PDB entry 5XXP | X-ray diffraction, 2.55 A resolution | chains A and E of the 4 polymer chains in the assembly

# Chain A
Molecule: LysR-type regulatory protein
Source organism: Cupriavidus necator
UniProtKB: Q9WXC7 (Q9WXC7_CUPNE); residues 1-87 here = UniProt positions 1-87
Amino-acid sequence (101 residues; numbered 1 to 101; the number before each row is that of its first residue):
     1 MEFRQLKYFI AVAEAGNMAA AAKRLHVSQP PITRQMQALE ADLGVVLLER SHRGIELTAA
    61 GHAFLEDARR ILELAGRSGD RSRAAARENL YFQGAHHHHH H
Disordered / not traced: 88-101
Sequence notes: expression tag (88-101)
What the authors report for this chain:
  - self-association interface (contacts with another copy of this molecule); pairs are residue here / residue on that copy: Phe3-Phe3
  - binding site for the 25-nt DNA strand (chain E): Asn17, Ser28, Pro30, Thr33, Arg34, Arg50, His52
  - specificity-determining residues: Thr33, Arg34
  - mutagenesis - T33A: abolished binding to the 25-nt DNA strand (chain E)
  - mutagenesis - T33S: decreased binding to the 25-nt DNA strand (chain E)
  - mutagenesis - R4A, V27A, S28A, P30A, R34A: decreased binding to the 25-nt DNA strand (chain E) (citing earlier work)
  - mutagenesis - Q29A: unchanged binding to the 25-nt DNA strand (chain E) (citing earlier work)
  - contacts within the chain: Glu40-Arg50
  - mutagenesis - T33S: decreased signaling
  - mutagenesis - T33A: abolished signaling in response to cbnA promoter
  - mutagenesis - Q29A: unchanged binding to cbnA promoter (citing earlier work)

# Chain E
Molecule: 25-nt DNA strand
Sequence (25 nucleotides; row label = number of the first residue in the row):
     1 CTATATTACG CAAACCGTAA CGATG

# How chain A and chain E interact
Pairs across the interface (16):
  Arg4(A) with DC15(E), hydrogen bond to the phosphate; DC16(E), salt bridge to the phosphate
  Tyr8(A) with DC16(E), phosphate contact
  Val27(A) with DG17(E), phosphate contact
  Ser28(A) with DG17(E), hydrogen bond to the phosphate; DT18(E), base contact
  Pro30(A) with DT18(E), base contact; DA19(E), base contact
  Pro31(A) with DC16(E), phosphate contact; DG17(E), phosphate contact
  Arg34(A) with DC16(E), base contact; DG17(E), hydrogen bond to the base
  Ser51(A) with DG25(E), phosphate contact
  His52(A) with DT24(E), hydrogen bond to the base; DG25(E), hydrogen bond to the sugar
  Arg53(A) with DG25(E), sugar contact
Other interface residues (no listed pair), chain A (12 interface residues in all): His26, Gln35

# Summary
12 residues of chain A and 7 residues of chain E are in contact, with 5 hydrogen bonds and 1 salt bridge.
Among the polar pairs are Arg34(A)-DG17(E), His52(A)-DT24(E) and His52(A)-DG25(E). The paper reports a binding
site for the 25-nt DNA strand (chain E) at Asn17(A), Ser28(A) and Pro30(A) among others; T33S, R4A and V27A of
chain A, among others, reduce binding to the 25-nt DNA strand (chain E); 8 substitutions were tested in all.
Chain A is LysR-type regulatory protein (Cupriavidus necator) and chain E is a 25-nt DNA strand; the
structure, Crystal structure of CbnR_DBD-DNA complex, was determined by X-ray diffraction.
